Entry 3J22 (electron microscopy, 6.30 A resolution (low resolution: residue-level contacts below are approximate; hydrogen-bond / salt-bridge calls are withheld)); this record covers chains B and C of the 3 polymer chains in the assembly.

[Chain B]
Molecule: capsid protein VP0
Organism: Human enterovirus 71
UniProt: B2ZUN0 (B2ZUN0_9ENTO); residues 13-249 here correspond to UniProt positions 82-318 (UniProt number = residue number + 69)
Chain sequence (237 residues; each row starts with the number of its first residue):
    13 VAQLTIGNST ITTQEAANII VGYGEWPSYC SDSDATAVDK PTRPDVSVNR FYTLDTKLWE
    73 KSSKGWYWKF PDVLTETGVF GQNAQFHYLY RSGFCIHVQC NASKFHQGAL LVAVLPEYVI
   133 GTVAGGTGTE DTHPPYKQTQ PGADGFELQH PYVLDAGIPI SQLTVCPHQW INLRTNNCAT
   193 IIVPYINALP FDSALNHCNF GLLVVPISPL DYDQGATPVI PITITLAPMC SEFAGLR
Reported in the primary citation:
  - conformationally variable residues (helix shift): K52, T54, V58

[Chain C]
Molecule: capsid protein VP3
Organism: Human enterovirus 71
UniProt: B2ZUN0 (B2ZUN0_9ENTO); residues 1-239 here correspond to UniProt positions 324-562 (UniProt number = residue number + 323)
Chain sequence (239 residues; numbered 1 to 239; the number before each row is that of its first residue):
     1 GFPTELKPGT NQFLTTDDGV SAPILPNFHP TPCIHIPGEV RNLLELCQVE TILEVNNVPT
    61 NATSLMERLR FPVSAQAGKG ELCAVFRADP GRNGPWQSTL LGQLCGYYTQ WSGSLEVTFM
   121 FTGSFMATGK MLIAYTPPGG PLPKDRATAM LGTHVIWDFG LQSSVTLVIP WISNTHYRAH
   181 ARDGVFDYYT TGLVSIWYQT NYVVPIGAPN TAYIIALAAA QKNFTMKLCK DASDILQTG

[How chain B and chain C interact]
Residue-residue contacts (65; chain B residue first):
  Y35(B) - G38(C)
  E37(B) - H35(C)
  E37(B) - P37(C)
  E37(B) - G38(C)
  K116(B) - S124(C)
  K116(B) - F125(C)
  K116(B) - M126(C)
  F117(B) - M126(C)
  F117(B) - G207(C)
  F117(B) - P209(C)
  Q119(B) - T122(C)
  Q119(B) - G123(C)
  Q119(B) - S124(C)
  Q119(B) - Y202(C)
  Q119(B) - P209(C)
  Q119(B) - T211(C)
  Q119(B) - A212(C)
  G120(B) - T122(C)
  A121(B) - T122(C)
  P163(B) - M66(C)
  Y164(B) - E54(C)
  Y164(B) - L65(C)
  Y164(B) - M66(C)
  Y164(B) - R68(C)
  I172(B) - M66(C)
  S173(B) - T51(C)
  S173(B) - I52(C)
  S173(B) - E54(C)
  S173(B) - L69(C)
  S173(B) - S98(C)
  Q174(B) - T51(C)
  Q174(B) - S98(C)
  Q174(B) - L100(C)
  Q174(B) - Q103(C)
  T176(B) - V49(C)
  T176(B) - E50(C)
  T176(B) - T51(C)
  V177(B) - L46(C)
  W182(B) - I215(C)
  N184(B) - M120(C)
  N184(B) - F121(C)
  N184(B) - T122(C)
  R186(B) - F121(C)
  R186(B) - G123(C)
  R186(B) - S124(C)
  R186(B) - F125(C)
  R186(B) - A127(C)
  R186(B) - F159(C)
  R186(B) - S163(C)
  T187(B) - S163(C)
  Y197(B) - P37(C)
  I198(B) - P37(C)
  N199(B) - I36(C)
  A200(B) - I34(C)
  I219(B) - R70(C)
  I219(B) - I215(C)
  S220(B) - T122(C)
  S220(B) - Y213(C)
  P221(B) - R70(C)
  P221(B) - Y213(C)
  D223(B) - P209(C)
  Y224(B) - P209(C)
  D225(B) - G207(C)
  D225(B) - A208(C)
  D225(B) - P209(C)
Interface residues without a listed pair, chain B (32 interface residues in all): H118, P196, L201, P202
Interface residues without a listed pair, chain C (41 interface residues in all): T99, G160, I206, L217

[Summary]
32 residues of chain B face 41 of chain C across their interface. From the paper: conformational variability
at K52(B), T54(B) and V58(B).
Chain B is capsid protein VP0 and chain C is capsid protein VP3, both from Human enterovirus 71; the
structure, The Enterovirus 71 A-particle, was determined by electron microscopy (same publication as 3J23).
